Entry 9CHL (X-ray diffraction, 2.40 A resolution); this record covers chains B and D of the 6 polymer chains in the assembly.

== Chain B (and D) ==
Protein: Endoribonuclease HigB
Source organism: Proteus vulgaris
Notes: EC 3.1.-.-; chain D of this document is another copy of the same molecule, construct and numbering; everything in this record applies to it too
UniProtKB: Q7A225 (HIGB_PROVU); numbering as in UniProt (aligned over 1-92)
Amino-acid sequence (93 residues; numbered 0 to 92; the number before each row is that of its first residue; numbering starts at 0):
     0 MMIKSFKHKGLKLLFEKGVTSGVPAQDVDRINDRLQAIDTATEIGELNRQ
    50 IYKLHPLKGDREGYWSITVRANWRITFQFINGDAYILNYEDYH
Not modelled in the structure: 58-60, 92
Construct notes: initiating methionine (0)
Modified / non-standard residues: Mse-0 (selenomethionine); Mse-1 (selenomethionine; parent Met)
Curated features (UniProtKB/Swiss-Prot):
  - active site: His-92
  - site (Interaction with HigA): Phe-14, Asn-31
  - mutagenesis: His-92 (H92Q: Loss of toxicity and mRNA cleavage, but still binds to ribosomes)
Ion coordination: Mg2+: Glu-42 (shared with Asp-82(D) of chain D)
What the authors report for this chain:
  - mutagenesis - H54A: abolished catalytic activity (citing earlier work)
  - mutagenesis - H54A: unchanged binding to Antitoxin HigA

== How chain B and chain D interact ==
Pairs across the interface (6; chain B residue first):
  Mse-1(B) with Glu-42(D)
  Thr-41(B) with Thr-41(D)
  Glu-42(B) with Mse-1(D)
  Asn-80(B) with Asn-80(D); Gly-81(D)
  Gly-81(B) with Asn-80(D)
Interface residues without a listed pair, chain B (6 interface residues in all): Asp-82
Interface residues without a listed pair, chain D (6 interface residues in all): Asp-82

== Summary ==
Chain B and chain D each contribute 6 residues to their interface. Curated annotation (UniProt) lists
active-site residue His-92(B) and one mutagenesis site on chain B. From the paper: H54A of chain B abolishes
catalytic activity; H54A of chain B leaves binding to Antitoxin HigA unchanged.
Both chains are Endoribonuclease HigB (Proteus vulgaris). Entry 9CHL (P. vulgaris tetrameric HigBA- operator 2
DNA) was determined by X-ray diffraction, deposited together with 9CHN.
